PDB entry 4I0P | X-ray diffraction, 3.20 A resolution | chains A and B of the 4 polymer chains in the assembly

[Chain A]
Protein: HLA-DMA protein
Source organism: Homo sapiens
UniProt: Q6ICR9 (Q6ICR9_HUMAN); residues 13-200 here correspond to UniProt positions 39-226 (UniProt number = residue number + 26)
Chain sequence (188 residues; row label = number of the first residue in the row):
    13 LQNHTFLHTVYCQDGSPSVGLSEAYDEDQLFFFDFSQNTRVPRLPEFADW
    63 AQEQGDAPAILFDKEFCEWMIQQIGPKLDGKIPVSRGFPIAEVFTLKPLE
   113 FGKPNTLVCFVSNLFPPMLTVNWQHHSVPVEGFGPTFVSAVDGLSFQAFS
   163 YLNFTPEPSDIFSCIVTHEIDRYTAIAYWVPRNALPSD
Cystine bridges: Cys24-Cys79, Cys121-Cys176
Covalent attachments: N-acetylglucosamine (NAG) linked to Asn15

[Chain B]
Protein: HLA class II histocompatibility antigen, DM beta chain
Source organism: Homo sapiens
UniProt: P28068 (DMB_HUMAN); residues 3-193 here correspond to UniProt positions 21-211 (UniProt number = residue number + 18)
Chain sequence (191 residues; each row starts with the number of its first residue):
     3 FVAHVESTCLLDDAGTPKDFTYCISFNKDLLTCWDPEENKMAPCEFGVLN
    53 SLANVLSQHLNQKDTLMQRLRNGLQNCATHTQPFWGSLTNRTRPPSVQVA
   103 KTTPFNTREPVMLACYVWGFYPAEVTITWRKNGKLVMPHSSAHKTAQPNG
   153 DWTYQTLSHLALTPSYGDTYTCVVEHIGAPEPILRDWTPGL
Unresolved in the structure: 142-145, 193
Cystine bridges: Cys11-Cys79, Cys25-Cys35, Cys117-Cys174
Ligand contacts: N-acetylglucosamine (NAG; 2-acetamido-2-deoxy-beta-D-glucopyranose): Leu12, Lys20, Asp21
From the paper describing this entry:
  - conformationally variable residues (loop rearrangement, order/disorder transition): Trp131 to Gln149

[Interface between chain A and chain B]
Residue-residue contacts (118; chain A residue first):
  Leu13(A) with Asp14(B); Ala16(B), hydrophobic
  Gln14(A) with Asp14(B); Asp15(B), hydrogen bond (backbone-backbone)
  Asn15(A) with Leu13(B)
  His16(A) with Cys11(B); Leu12(B); Leu13(B), hydrogen bond (backbone-backbone); Asp15(B), salt bridge; Trp87(B)
  Thr17(A) with Cys11(B); Leu12(B)
  Phe18(A) with Thr10(B); Cys11(B), hydrogen bond (backbone-backbone); Trp87(B), hydrophobic
  Leu19(A) with Glu8(B); Ser9(B); Thr10(B)
  His20(A) with Val7(B); Glu8(B); Ser9(B), hydrogen bond (backbone-backbone)
  Thr21(A) with Glu8(B), hydrogen bond
  Val22(A) with His6(B); Val7(B), hydrogen bond (backbone-backbone)
  Tyr23(A) with Ala5(B)
  Cys24(A) with Val4(B); Ala5(B), hydrogen bond (backbone-backbone)
  Gln25(A) with Phe3(B); Val4(B)
  Asp26(A) with Phe3(B), hydrogen bond (side chain-backbone)
  Glu35(A) with His82(B)
  Tyr37(A) with Trp87(B), hydrophobic; Leu90(B), hydrophobic; Thr91(B); Tyr123(B); Trp154(B), hydrophobic
  Glu39(A) with Tyr156(B)
  Asp40(A) with Tyr123(B); Trp154(B); Tyr156(B), hydrogen bond
  Gln41(A) with Trp154(B), hydrogen bond (backbone-side chain)
  Leu42(A) with Leu90(B), hydrophobic; Trp154(B), hydrophobic
  Arg52(A) with His82(B)
  Arg55(A) with Gly152(B), hydrogen bond (side chain-backbone)
  Leu56(A) with Arg93(B); Trp154(B)
  Glu58(A) with Arg93(B), salt bridge; Arg95(B), salt bridge
  Phe59(A) with Trp154(B)
  Trp62(A) with Pro85(B); Phe86(B), hydrophobic; Ser89(B)
  Glu65(A) with His82(B), salt bridge; Phe86(B)
  Asp68(A) with His82(B), salt bridge
  Ala71(A) with Arg71(B), hydrogen bond (backbone-side chain)
  Phe74(A) with Leu68(B), hydrophobic; Arg71(B)
  Asp75(A) with Val7(B); Tyr24(B), hydrogen bond; Arg71(B), salt bridge
  Phe78(A) with Ile26(B), hydrophobic; Leu62(B), hydrophobic
  Cys79(A) with Ala5(B), hydrogen bond (side chain-backbone)
  Trp81(A) with Leu58(B), hydrophobic; His61(B)
  Met82(A) with Ala5(B), hydrophobic; His6(B); Ile26(B), hydrophobic; Phe28(B)
  Ile83(A) with Phe3(B); Ala5(B), hydrophobic
  Ile86(A) with Phe28(B); Leu54(B), hydrophobic; Leu58(B), hydrophobic
  Gly87(A) with Phe3(B)
  Leu90(A) with Phe3(B), hydrophobic; Phe28(B), hydrophobic
  Asp91(A) with Phe3(B)
  Ile94(A) with Asn29(B); Leu51(B), hydrophobic
  Pro95(A) with Asn29(B), hydrogen bond (backbone-side chain)
  Val96(A) with Phe3(B), hydrophobic; Asn29(B)
  Ser97(A) with Asn29(B), hydrogen bond (backbone-side chain)
  Phe106(A) with Gln149(B); Asn151(B); Gln157(B)
  Thr107(A) with Gln157(B), hydrogen bond (backbone-side chain)
  Leu108(A) with Trp120(B); Asn151(B); Gln157(B)
  Lys109(A) with Trp120(B)
  Pro110(A) with Tyr118(B), hydrophobic; Trp120(B)
  Phe127(A) with Val4(B), hydrophobic; Lys30(B)
  Pro128(A) with Val4(B), hydrophobic
  Val153(A) with Glu8(B)
  Gly155(A) with Lys30(B)
  Leu156(A) with His6(B); Ser27(B); Lys30(B)
  Phe158(A) with His6(B)
  Phe161(A) with Pro150(B); Asn151(B); Gly152(B)
  Tyr163(A) with Asn151(B), hydrogen bond (side chain-backbone); Gly152(B); Asp153(B), hydrogen bond (side chain-backbone)
  Asn195(A) with Thr104(B), hydrogen bond; Thr105(B), hydrogen bond
  Leu197(A) with Gln100(B); Ala102(B), hydrophobic; Tyr118(B), hydrophobic
  Pro198(A) with Ala102(B)
  Asp200(A) with Gln100(B), hydrogen bond
Also at the interface, not in a pair above, chain A (67 interface residues in all): Asp38, Glu104, Val120, Phe122, Pro129, Ser157
Also at the interface, not in a pair above, chain B (57 interface residues in all): Lys20, Asp31, Leu32, Lys65, Thr83, Glu126

[In short]
67 residues of chain A face 57 of chain B across their interface; the contacts include 22 hydrogen bonds and 6
salt bridges. Polar pairs include His16(A)-Asp15(B), Glu58(A)-Arg93(B) and Glu58(A)-Arg95(B). Ligands of chain
B: N-acetylglucosamine. Covalently linked N-acetylglucosamine: at Asn15(A). From the paper: conformational
variability at Trp131(B).
Here chain A is HLA-DMA protein and chain B is HLA class II histocompatibility antigen, DM beta chain, both
from Homo sapiens. Entry 4I0P (HLA-DO in complex with HLA-DM) was determined by X-ray diffraction.
